4LZG - chains A and D of the 4 polymer chains in the assembly; structure by X-ray diffraction, 1.60 A resolution.

[Chain A]
Name: DNA-directed DNA/RNA polymerase mu
Source organism: Homo sapiens
Notes: EC 2.7.7.7; fragment: Polymerase Mu Loop2 deletion variant
UniProtKB: Q9NP87 (DPOLM_HUMAN); numbering as in UniProt; present here: 132-397, 411-494
Chain sequence (356 residues; each row starts with the number of its first residue; note: 12 numbers in that range are skipped by the numbering (no residue carries them; nothing is unmodelled there)):
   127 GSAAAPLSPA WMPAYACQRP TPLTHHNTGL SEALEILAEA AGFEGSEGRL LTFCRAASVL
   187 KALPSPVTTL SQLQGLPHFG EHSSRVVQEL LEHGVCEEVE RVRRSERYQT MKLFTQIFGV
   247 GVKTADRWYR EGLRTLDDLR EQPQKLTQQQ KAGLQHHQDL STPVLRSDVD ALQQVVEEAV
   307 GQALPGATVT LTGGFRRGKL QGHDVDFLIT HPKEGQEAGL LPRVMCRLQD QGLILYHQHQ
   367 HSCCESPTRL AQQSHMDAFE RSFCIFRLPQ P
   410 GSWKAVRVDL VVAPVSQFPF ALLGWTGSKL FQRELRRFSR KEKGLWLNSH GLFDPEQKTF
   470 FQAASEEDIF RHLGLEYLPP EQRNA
Disordered / not traced: 127-137, 365-384
Sequence notes: expression tag (127-131); insertion (410)
UniProt features mapped onto this chain:
  - region: Arg323 to Asp332 (Involved in ssDNA binding)
  - binding site (Mg(2+)): Asp330, Asp332, Asp418
  - site: Gly433 (Responsible for the low discrimination between dNTP and rNTP)
Ion coordination: Na+ site 1 near Phe205 (its only coordinating residue here); Na+ site 2: Thr241, Ile243, Val246 (shared with 1 residue of chain P)
From the paper describing this entry:
  - binding site for template strand: Arg442, Arg449, Lys450
  - binding site for upstream primer strand: Gly247, Thr250, Arg416
  - contacts within the chain: Cys390-Arg416 (backbone contact)
  - binding site for downstream primer strand (chain D): Arg175, His204, Gly206, His208, Ser209
  - mutagenesis - H363A, H363P, M382A: decreased catalytic activity (single-nucleotide gap-filling activity)
  - mutagenesis - H363P: decreased catalytic activity on single-stranded substrate
  - mutagenesis - H363A (93 +/- 4 %), H363P (84 +/- 5 %): unchanged catalytic activity on substrate with complementary ends
  - mutagenesis - H363A (57 +/- 4 %), H363P (25 +/- 3%): decreased catalytic activity on substrate lacking complementarity
  - mutagenesis - M382A, F385A: decreased catalytic activity on template-independent synthesis
  - mutagenesis - M382A: decreased catalytic activity on DSB substrate with complementary ends
  - mutagenesis - M382A: decreased catalytic activity on DSB substrates lacking complementarity
  - mutagenesis - F385A: unchanged catalytic activity on gap filling
  - mutagenesis - F385A: unchanged catalytic activity on DSB substrates with complementary ends
  - mutagenesis - F385A: abolished catalytic activity on noncomplementary ends

[Chain D]
Molecule: downstream primer strand
Sequence (4 nucleotides; each row starts with the number of its first residue):
     1 GCCG

[Interface between chain A and chain D]
Residue-residue contacts (13; chain A residue first):
  Gly174(A) with DG1(D), hydrogen bond to the base
  Arg175(A) with DG1(D), salt bridge to the phosphate
  Thr178(A) with DG1(D), hydrogen bond to the base; DC2(D), sugar contact
  Phe179(A) with DG1(D), sugar contact
  Pro203(A) with DC3(D), phosphate contact
  His204(A) with DC2(D), sugar contact; DC3(D), hydrogen bond to the phosphate
  Gly206(A) with DC2(D), hydrogen bond to the phosphate
  Glu207(A) with DC2(D), hydrogen bond to the phosphate
  His208(A) with DG1(D), salt bridge to the phosphate; DC2(D), hydrogen bond to the phosphate
  Ser209(A) with DC2(D), hydrogen bond to the phosphate
Also at the interface, not in a pair above, chain A (14 interface residues in all): Ala140, Arg181, Leu202, Phe205
Also at the interface, not in a pair above, chain D (4 interface residues in all): DG4

[Overview]
Chain A and chain D form an interface of 14 and 4 residues respectively, with 7 hydrogen bonds and 2 salt
bridges. Polar pairs include Gly174(A)-DG1(D), Thr178(A)-DG1(D) and His204(A)-DC3(D). From the paper: a
binding site for downstream primer strand (chain D) at Arg175(A), His204(A) and Gly206(A) among others; H363A,
H363P and M382A of chain A reduce catalytic activity (single-nucleotide gap-filling activity).
Chain A is DNA-directed DNA/RNA polymerase mu (Homo sapiens) and chain D is downstream primer strand; the
structure, Binary complex of human DNA Polymerase Mu with DNA, was determined by X-ray diffraction (same
publication as 4LZD, 4M04 and 4M0A).
